PDB entry 5DD5 | X-ray diffraction, 1.90 A resolution | chains H and L

Chain H:
Molecule: Anti-HIV antibody DH570.9 fab heavy chain
Source organism: Macaca mulatta
Notes: antibody fragment or engineered binder
Amino-acid sequence (233 residues; numbered 1 to 218 plus 15 insertion-coded residues; the number before each row is that of its first residue; a row labelled like 82A-82C holds insertion residues (82A, then the next letters in order)):
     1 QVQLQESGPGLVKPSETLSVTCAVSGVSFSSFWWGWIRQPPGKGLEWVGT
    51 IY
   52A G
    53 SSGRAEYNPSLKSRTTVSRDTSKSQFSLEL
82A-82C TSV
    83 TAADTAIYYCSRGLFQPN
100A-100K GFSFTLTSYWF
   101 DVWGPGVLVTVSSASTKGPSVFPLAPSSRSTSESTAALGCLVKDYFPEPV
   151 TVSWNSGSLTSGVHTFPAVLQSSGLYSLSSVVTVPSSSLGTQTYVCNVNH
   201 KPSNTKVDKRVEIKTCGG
Unresolved in the structure: 127-130, 215-218
Disulfide bonds: Cys22-Cys92, Cys140-Cys196

Chain L:
Molecule: Anti-HIV antibody DH570.9 fab heavy chain
Source organism: Macaca mulatta
Notes: antibody fragment or engineered binder
Amino-acid sequence (214 residues; numbered 1 to 214; the number before each row is that of its first residue):
     1 DIQVTQSPSSLSASVGDTVTITCRASQSISTWLAWYQLKPGKAPKVLIYK
    51 ASSLESGVPSRFSGSGSGTDFTLTITTLQSEDFATYYCQQYSSKPPTFGQ
   101 GTKVEFKRAVAAPSVFIFPPSEDQVKSGTVSVVCLLNNFYPREASVKWKV
   151 DGVLKTGNSQESVTEQDSKDNTYSLSSTLTLSNTDYQSHNVYACEVTHQG
   201 LSSPVTKSFNRGEC
Unresolved in the structure: 214
Disulfide bonds: Cys23-Cys88, Cys134-Cys194

Interface between chain H and chain L:
Contacting residue pairs (67; chain H residue first):
  Gln39(H) - Leu38(L)
  Gln39(H) - Tyr87(L)  hydrogen bond
  Leu45(H) - Tyr87(L)  hydrophobic
  Leu45(H) - Phe98(L)  hydrophobic
  Trp47(H) - Pro95(L)  hydrophobic
  Trp47(H) - Pro96(L)
  Glu58(H) - Lys94(L)  salt bridge
  Asn60(H) - Pro95(L)
  Tyr91(H) - Pro44(L)
  Gln98(H) - Trp32(L)
  Thr100G(H) - Trp32(L)
  Thr100G(H) - Tyr91(L)
  Ser100H(H) - Tyr91(L)  hydrogen bond (backbone-backbone)
  Ser100H(H) - Ser93(L)
  Ser100H(H) - Lys94(L)
  Ser100H(H) - Pro96(L)
  Tyr100I(H) - Gln89(L)  hydrogen bond (backbone-side chain)
  Tyr100I(H) - Tyr91(L)
  Tyr100I(H) - Pro96(L)
  Trp100J(H) - Tyr36(L)
  Trp100J(H) - Tyr49(L)
  Trp100J(H) - Tyr91(L)  hydrophobic
  Phe100K(H) - Tyr36(L)  hydrogen bond (backbone-side chain)
  Phe100K(H) - Val46(L)
  Phe100K(H) - Gln89(L)
  Phe100K(H) - Phe98(L)  hydrophobic
  Asp101(H) - Val46(L)
  Trp103(H) - Tyr36(L)
  Trp103(H) - Ala43(L)
  Trp103(H) - Pro44(L)  hydrophobic
  Gly104(H) - Ala43(L)
  Gly104(H) - Pro44(L)
  Pro105(H) - Ala43(L)  hydrophobic
  Phe122(H) - Ser121(L)
  Phe122(H) - Asp123(L)
  Phe122(H) - Gln124(L)
  Pro123(H) - Ser121(L)
  Leu124(H) - Phe118(L)
  Leu124(H) - Val133(L)  hydrophobic
  Ala125(H) - Phe118(L)
  Ala137(H) - Phe116(L)  hydrophobic
  Ala137(H) - Phe118(L)
  Ala137(H) - Leu135(L)  hydrophobic
  Leu141(H) - Gln124(L)
  Leu141(H) - Ser131(L)
  Lys143(H) - Gln124(L)
  Lys143(H) - Thr129(L)
  Lys143(H) - Ser131(L)  hydrogen bond
  His164(H) - Asn137(L)
  His164(H) - Asn138(L)  hydrogen bond
  His164(H) - Ser174(L)  hydrogen bond
  Phe166(H) - Leu135(L)  hydrophobic
  Phe166(H) - Ser162(L)
  Phe166(H) - Thr164(L)
  Phe166(H) - Ser174(L)
  Phe166(H) - Leu175(L)
  Phe166(H) - Ser176(L)
  Pro167(H) - Ser162(L)  hydrogen bond (backbone-side chain)
  Pro167(H) - Val163(L)
  Val169(H) - Gln160(L)
  Val169(H) - Glu161(L)
  Val169(H) - Ser162(L)
  Leu170(H) - Gln160(L)  hydrogen bond (backbone-side chain)
  Gln171(H) - Gln160(L)
  Val181(H) - Leu135(L)  hydrophobic
  Thr183(H) - Asn137(L)
  Lys214(H) - Glu213(L)  hydrogen bond (side chain-backbone)
Interface residues without a listed pair, chain H (41 interface residues in all): Ile37, Pro61, Pro99, Asn100, Pro126, Thr135, Ala136, Leu138, Ser179
Interface residues without a listed pair, chain L (41 interface residues in all): Ala34, Lys42, Lys50, Ser92, Pro119, Thr180

In short:
The chain H/chain L interface involves 41 residues from each chain; the contacts include 10 hydrogen bonds and
1 salt bridge. Polar contacts include Glu58(H)-Lys94(L), Gln39(H)-Tyr87(L) and Phe100K(H)-Tyr36(L).
Here chain H is Anti-HIV antibody DH570.9 fab heavy chain and chain L is Anti-HIV antibody DH570.9 fab heavy
chain, both from Macaca mulatta. Entry 5DD5 (Crystal structures in an anti-HIV antibody lineage from
immunization of Rhesus macaques) was determined by X-ray diffraction, deposited together with 5DD0, 5DD1, 5DD3
and 5DD6.
